PDB entry 7EJK | electron microscopy, 3.40 A resolution | chains A and B of the 5 polymer chains in the assembly

Chain A:
Molecule: Guanine nucleotide-binding protein G(o) subunit alpha
Organism: Homo sapiens
UniProtKB: P09471 (GNAO_HUMAN); residues 1-354 here = UniProt positions 1-354
Chain sequence (354 residues; each row starts with the number of its first residue):
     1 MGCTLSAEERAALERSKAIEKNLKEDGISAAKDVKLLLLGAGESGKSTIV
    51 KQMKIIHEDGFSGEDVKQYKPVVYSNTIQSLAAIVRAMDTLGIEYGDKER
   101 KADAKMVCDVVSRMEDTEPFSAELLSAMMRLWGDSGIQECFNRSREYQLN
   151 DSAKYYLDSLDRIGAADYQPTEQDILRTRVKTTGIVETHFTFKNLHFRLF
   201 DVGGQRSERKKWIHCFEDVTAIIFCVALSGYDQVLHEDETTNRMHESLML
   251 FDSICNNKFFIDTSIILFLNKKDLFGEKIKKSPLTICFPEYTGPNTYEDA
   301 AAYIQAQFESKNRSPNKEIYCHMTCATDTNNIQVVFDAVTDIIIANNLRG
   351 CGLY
Disordered / not traced: 1-3, 54-182, 235-241
Swiss-Prot annotation at these positions:
  - region: Lys35 to Thr48 (G1 motif), Asp174 to Thr182 (G2 motif), Phe197 to Arg206 (G3 motif), Ile266 to Asp273 (G4 motif), Thr324 to Thr329 (G5 motif)
  - binding site (GTP): Glu43, Lys46, Ser47, Thr48, Ser152, Leu176, Arg177, Thr178, Arg179, Asn270, Asp273, Cys325
  - binding site (Mg(2+)): Ser47, Thr182
  - modified residue: Arg179 (ADP-ribosylarginine), Gln205 (5-glutamyl histamine), Cys351 (ADP-ribosylcysteine)
  - lipidation: Gly2 (N-myristoyl glycine), Cys3 (S-palmitoyl cysteine), Cys351 (S-palmitoyl cysteine)
  - natural variant: Gly40 (G40R: In DEE17 and NEDIM; G40W: Found in a patient with intractable early-onset epilepsy), Ser47 (S47G: In NEDIM), Gln52 (Q52P: Found in a patient with intractable early-onset epilepsy; Q52R: In DEE17), Ile56 (I56T: In NEDIM), Asp174 (D174G: In DEE17), Thr191 to Phe197 (deletion: In DEE17), Gly203 (G203R: In DEE17), Arg209 (R209C: In DEE17 and NEDIM; R209G: In NEDIM; R209H: In NEDIM; R209L: In NEDIM), Ala227 (A227V: In NEDIM), Glu246 (E246G: In NEDIM; E246K: In NEDIM), Ile279 (I279N: In DEE17)
  - mutagenesis: Cys351 (C351A: Strong loss of binding to ADGRG3)

Chain B:
Molecule: Guanine nucleotide-binding protein G(I)/G(S)/G(T) subunit beta-1
Organism: Homo sapiens
UniProtKB: P62873 (GBB1_HUMAN); residues 2-340 here = UniProt positions 2-340
Chain sequence (349 residues; numbered -8 to 340; the number before each row is that of its first residue; numbers below 1 keep their minus sign (His-8 is residue -8)):
    -8 HHHHHHGSSGSELDQLRQEAEQLKNQIRDARKACADATLSQITNNIDPVG
    42 RIQMRTRRTLRGHLAKIYAMHWGTDSRLLVSASQDGKLIIWDSYTTNKVH
    92 AIPLRSSWVMTCAYAPSGNYVACGGLDNICSIYNLKTREGNVRVSRELAG
   142 HTGYLSCCRFLDDNQIVTSSGDTTCALWDIETGQQTTTFTGHTGDVMSLS
   192 LAPDTRLFVSGACDASAKLWDVREGMCRQTFTGHESDINAICFFPNGNAF
   242 ATGSDDATCRLFDLRADQELMTYSHDNIICGITSVSFSKSGRLLLAGYDD
   292 FNCNVWDALKADRAGVLAGHDNRVSCLGVTDDGMAVATGSWDSFLKIWN
Disordered / not traced: -8 to 6
Construct notes: expression tag (-8 to 1)
Swiss-Prot annotation at these positions:
  - modified residue: Ser2 (N-acetylserine), His266 (Phosphohistidine)
  - natural variant: Leu30 (L30F: In MRD42; uncertain significance), Arg52 (R52G: In MRD42), Gly64 (G64V: In MRD42), Asp76 (D76E: In MRD42; D76G: In MRD42), Gly77 (G77S: In MRD42), Lys78 (K78R: In MRD42), Ile80 (I80N: In MRD42; I80T: In MRD42), His91 (H91R: In MRD42; uncertain significance), Ala92 (A92T: In MRD42), Pro94 (P94S: In MRD42), Leu95 (L95P: In MRD42), Arg96 (R96L: In MRD42), 5 further natural variant entries in UniProt

How chain A and chain B interact:
Contacting residue pairs (35):
  Leu13(A) with Asn88(B)
  Arg15(A) with Val90(B), hydrogen bond (side chain-backbone); His91(B)
  Ser16(A) with Asn88(B); Lys89(B), hydrogen bond (side chain-backbone)
  Ile19(A) with Lys89(B); Val90(B)
  Glu20(A) with Lys89(B), salt bridge
  Leu23(A) with Gly53(B); Lys78(B); Ile80(B), hydrophobic
  Asp26(A) with Lys78(B), salt bridge
  Gly27(A) with Leu55(B)
  Thr183(A) with Asn119(B)
  Gly184(A) with Asn119(B)
  Ile185(A) with Trp99(B); Leu117(B)
  Phe200(A) with Trp99(B)
  Gln205(A) with Leu117(B); Asn119(B), hydrogen bond; Gly144(B); Tyr145(B)
  Ser207(A) with Tyr145(B); Asp186(B), hydrogen bond
  Lys210(A) with Asp228(B), salt bridge
  Lys211(A) with Met188(B); Cys204(B), hydrogen bond; Asp228(B), salt bridge; Asp246(B)
  Trp212(A) with Tyr145(B)
  His214(A) with Lys57(B); Tyr59(B)
  Cys215(A) with Tyr59(B)
  Phe216(A) with Trp99(B), hydrophobic
  Glu217(A) with Lys57(B), salt bridge
Other interface residues (no listed pair), chain A (22 interface residues in all): Asp218
Other interface residues (no listed pair), chain B (26 interface residues in all): Ala92, Met101, Thr143, Gly162, Asn230, Trp332

Overview:
The interface between chain A and chain B involves 22 residues on one side and 26 on the other, with 5
hydrogen bonds and 5 salt bridges. Polar contacts include Glu20(A)-Lys89(B), Asp26(A)-Lys78(B) and
Lys210(A)-Asp228(B).
Here chain A is Guanine nucleotide-binding protein G(o) subunit alpha and chain B is Guanine
nucleotide-binding protein G(I)/G(S)/G(T) subunit beta-1, both from Homo sapiens. Entry 7EJK (Structure of the
alpha2A-adrenergic receptor GoA signaling complex bound to oxymetazoline) was determined by electron
microscopy, deposited together with 7EJ0, 7EJ8 and 7EJA.
